1OH2 - chains P and R of the 3 polymer chains in the assembly; structure by X-ray diffraction, 2.40 A resolution.

== Chain P (and R) ==
Name: Sucrose porin
From: Salmonella typhimurium
Notes: chain R of this document is another copy of the same molecule, construct and numbering; everything in this record applies to it too
UniProt: P22340 (SCRY_SALTM); residues 71-483 here correspond to UniProt positions 93-505 (UniProt number = residue number + 22)
Sequence (413 residues; row label = number of the first residue in the row):
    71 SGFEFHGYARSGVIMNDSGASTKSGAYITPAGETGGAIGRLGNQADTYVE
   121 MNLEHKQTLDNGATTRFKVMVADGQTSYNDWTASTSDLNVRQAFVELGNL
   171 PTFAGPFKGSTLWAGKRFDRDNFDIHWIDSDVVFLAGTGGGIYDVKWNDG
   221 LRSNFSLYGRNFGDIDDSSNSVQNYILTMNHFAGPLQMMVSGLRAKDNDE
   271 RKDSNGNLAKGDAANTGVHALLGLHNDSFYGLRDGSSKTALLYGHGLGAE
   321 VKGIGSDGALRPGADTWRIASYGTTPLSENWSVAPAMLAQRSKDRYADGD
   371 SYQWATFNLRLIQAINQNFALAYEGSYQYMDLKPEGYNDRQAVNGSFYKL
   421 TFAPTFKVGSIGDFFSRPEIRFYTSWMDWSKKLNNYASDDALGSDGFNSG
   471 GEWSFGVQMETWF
Ion coordination: Ca2+: Asn454, Ala457, Leu462

== Interface between chain P and chain R ==
Pairs across the interface (87):
  Phe73(P) - Phe73(R)  hydrophobic
  Phe73(P) - Phe75(R)  hydrophobic
  Tyr118(P) - Trp151(R)
  Leu123(P) - Phe75(R)  hydrophobic
  Glu124(P) - Phe75(R)
  His125(P) - Phe483(R)
  Leu129(P) - Val428(R)  hydrophobic
  Asn131(P) - Gln387(R)
  Thr135(P) - Val428(R)
  Thr135(P) - Pro438(R)
  Phe137(P) - Ala79(R)  hydrophobic
  Phe137(P) - Met479(R)  hydrophobic
  Phe137(P) - Thr481(R)
  Phe137(P) - Phe483(R)  hydrophobic
  Val139(P) - Val119(R)  hydrophobic
  Asp157(P) - Ala153(R)
  Leu158(P) - Ser156(R)  hydrogen bond (backbone-side chain)
  Leu158(P) - Leu158(R)
  Asn159(P) - Trp151(R)
  Asn159(P) - Thr152(R)  hydrogen bond (side chain-backbone)
  Asn159(P) - Ala153(R)
  Asn159(P) - Ser156(R)
  Asn159(P) - Leu158(R)
  Val160(P) - Asp143(R)
  Val160(P) - Thr152(R)
  Val160(P) - Leu158(R)  hydrophobic
  Arg161(P) - Asp150(R)  salt bridge
  Arg161(P) - Trp151(R)
  Ala163(P) - Ser81(R)
  Ala163(P) - Thr117(R)
  Ala163(P) - Val119(R)  hydrophobic
  Ala163(P) - Met479(R)
  Phe164(P) - Met479(R)  hydrophobic
  Val165(P) - Met479(R)  hydrophobic
  Val165(P) - Thr481(R)
  Leu167(P) - Phe426(R)
  Leu167(P) - Lys427(R)
  Leu170(P) - Asn388(R)
  Leu170(P) - Val428(R)  hydrophobic
  Pro171(P) - Gln387(R)
  Pro171(P) - Asn388(R)
  Thr172(P) - Asn386(R)
  Thr172(P) - Asn388(R)  hydrogen bond (backbone-side chain)
  Phe173(P) - Phe426(R)  hydrophobic
  Leu182(P) - Phe426(R)  hydrophobic
  Leu182(P) - Ile440(R)
  Trp183(P) - Ile440(R)  hydrophobic
  Ala184(P) - Ile440(R)
  Ala184(P) - Gln478(R)
  Ala184(P) - Met479(R)
  Gly185(P) - Ser81(R)
  Lys186(P) - Ser81(R)  hydrogen bond (backbone-side chain)
  Lys186(P) - Thr117(R)
  Lys186(P) - Ser147(R)  hydrogen bond (side chain-backbone)
  Lys186(P) - Tyr148(R)
  Lys186(P) - Asn149(R)  hydrogen bond (side chain-backbone)
  Phe188(P) - Asp150(R)
  Phe204(P) - Asp150(R)
  Ala206(P) - Asp150(R)
  Gly207(P) - Tyr148(R)
  Thr208(P) - Ser81(R)
  Thr208(P) - Gly82(R)
  Thr208(P) - Val83(R)
  Thr208(P) - Tyr148(R)  hydrogen bond (side chain-backbone)
  Gly229(P) - Tyr148(R)
  Arg230(P) - Tyr148(R)
  Arg230(P) - Asn149(R)  hydrogen bond
  Arg230(P) - Asp150(R)  salt bridge
  Asn231(P) - Ser147(R)
  Asn231(P) - Tyr148(R)  hydrogen bond (side chain-backbone)
  Asn231(P) - Asn149(R)  hydrogen bond (backbone-side chain)
  Ile235(P) - Thr146(R)
  Ile235(P) - Ser147(R)
  Ile235(P) - Thr155(R)
  Asp236(P) - Thr155(R)
  Gln243(P) - Ile84(R)
  Gln243(P) - Ala90(R)
  Gln243(P) - Ser91(R)  hydrogen bond (side chain-backbone)
  Gln243(P) - Tyr148(R)  hydrogen bond
  Tyr245(P) - Val83(R)
  Tyr245(P) - Ile84(R)  hydrogen bond (side chain-backbone)
  Tyr245(P) - Met85(R)
  Tyr245(P) - Gly89(R)
  Tyr245(P) - Tyr148(R)
  Arg264(P) - Ser88(R)  hydrogen bond (side chain-backbone)
  Arg264(P) - Gly89(R)
  Lys266(P) - Ser88(R)
Other interface residues (no listed pair), chain P (48 interface residues in all): Gln127, Ala133, Val141, Ala142, Gly144, Gly209
Other interface residues (no listed pair), chain R (42 interface residues in all): Met121, Gln145, Phe442, Val477

== Summary ==
Chain P and chain R form an interface of 48 and 42 residues respectively, with 14 hydrogen bonds and 2 salt
bridges. Among the polar pairs are Arg161(P)-Asp150(R), Arg230(P)-Asp150(R) and Leu158(P)-Ser156(R).
Asn454(P), Ala457(P) and Leu462(P) coordinate Ca2+.
Both chains are Sucrose porin (Salmonella typhimurium). Entry 1OH2 (Sucrose-Specific Porin, with Bound Sucrose
Molecules) was determined by X-ray diffraction.
